Entry 7JG2 (electron microscopy, 3.30 A resolution); this record covers chains D and E of the 6 polymer chains in the assembly.

[Chain D]
Molecule: Igh protein
Organism: Mus musculus
Reference sequence: Q99M22 (Q99M22_MOUSE); residues 113-467 here correspond to UniProt positions 125-479 (UniProt number = residue number + 12)
Chain sequence (355 residues; each row starts with the number of its first residue):
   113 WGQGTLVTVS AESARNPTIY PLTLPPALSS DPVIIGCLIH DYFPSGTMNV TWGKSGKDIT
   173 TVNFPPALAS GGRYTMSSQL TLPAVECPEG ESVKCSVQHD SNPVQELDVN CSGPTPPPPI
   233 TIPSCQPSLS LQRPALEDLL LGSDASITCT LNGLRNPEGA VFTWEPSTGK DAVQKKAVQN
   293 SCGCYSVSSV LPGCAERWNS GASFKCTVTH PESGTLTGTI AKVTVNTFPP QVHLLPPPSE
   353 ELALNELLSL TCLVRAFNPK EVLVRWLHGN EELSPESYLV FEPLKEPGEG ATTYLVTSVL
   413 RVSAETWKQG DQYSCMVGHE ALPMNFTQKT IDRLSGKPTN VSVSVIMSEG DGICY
Not modelled in the structure: 113-236
Disulfides: Cys-237/Cys-296, Cys-261/Cys-318, Cys-364/Cys-427
Covalently attached groups: N-acetylglucosamine (NAG) linked to Asn-452

[Chain E]
Molecule: Polymeric immunoglobulin receptor
Organism: Mus musculus
Reference sequence: O70570 (PIGR_MOUSE); residues 1-549 here correspond to UniProt positions 19-567 (UniProt number = residue number + 18)
Chain sequence (549 residues; numbered 1 to 549; the number before each row is that of its first residue):
     1 KSPIFGPQEV SSIEGDSVSI TCYYPDTSVN RHTRKYWCRQ GASGMCTTLI SSNGYLSKEY
    61 SGRANLINFP ENNTFVINIE QLTQDDTGSY KCGLGTSNRG LSFDVSLEVS QVPELPSDTH
   121 VYTKDIGRNV TIECPFKREN APSKKSLCKK TNQSCELVID STEKVNPSYI GRAKLFMKGT
   181 DLTVFYVNIS HLTHNDAGLY ICQAGEGPSA DKKNVDLQVL APEPELLYKD LRSSVTFECD
   241 LGREVANEAK YLCRMNKETC DVIINTLGKR DPDFEGRILI TPKDDNGRFS VLITGLRKED
   301 AGHYQCGAHS SGLPQEGWPI QTWQLFVNEE STIPNRRSVV KGVTGGSVAI ACPYNPKESS
   361 SLKYWCRWEG DGNGHCPVLV GTQAQVQEEY EGRLALFDQP GNGTYTVILN QLTTEDAGFY
   421 WCLTNGDSRW RTTIELQVAE ATREPNLEVT PQNATAVLGE TFTVSCHYPC KFYSQEKYWC
   481 KWSNKGCHIL PSHDEGARQS SVSCDQSSQL VSMTLNPVSK EDEGWYWCGV KQGQTYGETT
   541 AIYIAVEER
Not modelled in the structure: 1, 497-508, 549
Disulfides: Cys-22/Cys-92, Cys-38/Cys-46, Cys-134/Cys-202, Cys-239/Cys-306, Cys-253/Cys-260, Cys-352/Cys-422, Cys-366/Cys-376, Cys-466/Cys-528
Covalently attached groups: N-acetylglucosamine (NAG) linked to Asn-72, Asn-129, Asn-188

[Interface between chain D and chain E]
Pairs across the interface (9; chain D residue first):
  Gly-464(D) / Asn-98(E)  hydrogen bond (backbone-backbone)
  Ile-465(D) / Asn-98(E)  hydrogen bond (backbone-backbone)
  Ile-465(D) / Arg-99(E)
  Ile-465(D) / Gly-100(E)  hydrogen bond (backbone-backbone)
  Tyr-467(D) / Ser-2(E)
  Tyr-467(D) / Pro-3(E)
  Tyr-467(D) / Gly-100(E)
  Tyr-467(D) / Leu-101(E)  hydrophobic
  Tyr-467(D) / Glu-330(E)  hydrogen bond
Interface residues without a listed pair, chain D (6 interface residues in all): Gly-462, Asp-463, Cys-466
Interface features reported in the paper:
  - pairs named by the authors: Tyr-467(D)/Leu-101(E)
  - interface residues, chain D: Tyr-467(D)

[Overview]
6 residues of chain D and 7 residues of chain E are in contact, with 4 hydrogen bonds. Polar contacts include
Tyr-467(D)/Glu-330(E), Gly-464(D)/Asn-98(E) and Ile-465(D)/Asn-98(E). The paper describes a contact between
Tyr-467(D) and Leu-101(E). Covalently linked N-acetylglucosamine: at Asn-452(D). N-acetylglucosamine is
covalently linked to Asn-72(E), Asn-129(E) and Asn-188(E). From the paper: the interface residue Tyr-467(D).
Chain D is Igh protein and chain E is Polymeric immunoglobulin receptor, both from Mus musculus; the
structure, Secretory Immunoglobin A (SIgA), was determined by electron microscopy (same publication as 7JG1).
